PDB entry 3DJU | X-ray diffraction, 2.26 A resolution | chain B

[Chain B]
Name: Protein BTG2
Organism: Homo sapiens
Reference sequence: P78543 (BTG2_HUMAN); numbering as in UniProt (aligned over 7-128)
Amino-acid sequence (122 residues; numbered 7 to 128; the number before each row is that of its first residue):
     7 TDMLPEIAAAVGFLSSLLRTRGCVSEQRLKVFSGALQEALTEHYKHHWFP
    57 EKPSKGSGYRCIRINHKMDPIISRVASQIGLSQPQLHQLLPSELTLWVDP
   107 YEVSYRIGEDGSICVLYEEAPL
Disordered / not traced: 128
UniProt features mapped onto this chain:
  - mutagenesis: His-53 (H53A: Impairs interaction with CNOT7 and CNOT8), Tyr-65 (Y65A: Abolishes interaction with CNOT7 and CNOT8), Asp-75 (D75A: Abolishes interaction with CNOT7 and CNOT8), Trp-103 (W103A: Abolishes interaction with CNOT7 and CNOT8; impairs anti-proliferative activity), Asp-105 (D105A: Impairs interaction with CNOT7 and CNOT8), Glu-115 (E115A: Impairs interaction with CNOT7. Inhibits CNOT7 mRNA deadenylase activity)
From the paper describing this entry:
  - mutagenesis - G64A/W103A, Y65A: abolished binding to CAF1
  - mutagenesis - W103A, D105A: abolished binding to Flag-CAF1
  - mutagenesis - W103A, D105A: decreased stability (proposed by the authors, not directly observed)
  - contacts within the chain: His-49/Tyr-65 (hydrogen bond)
  - mutagenesis - E115A: unchanged binding to CAF1
  - mutagenesis - Y65A: abolished catalytic activity on CAF1
  - mutagenesis - E115A: unchanged catalytic activity on CAF1

[Overview]
From UniProt: 6 mutagenesis sites. From the paper: G64A/W103A and Y65A abolish binding to CAF1; contacts
within the chain involving His-49 and Tyr-65; 5 substitutions were tested in all.
Chain B is Protein BTG2 (Homo sapiens); the structure, Crystal structure of human BTG2, was determined by
X-ray diffraction, deposited together with 3DJN.
